Entry 4BOO (electron microscopy, 42.00 A resolution (very low resolution: no residue pairs are listed; an interface is given only as per-side residue counts)); this record covers chains A and E of the 5 polymer chains in the assembly.

== Chain A ==
Molecule: Acetylcholine receptor subunit alpha
Organism: Torpedo marmorata
Reference sequence: P02711 (ACHA_TORMA); residues -23 to 437 here correspond to UniProt positions 1-461 (UniProt number = residue number + 24)
Amino-acid sequence (461 residues; row label = number of the first residue in the row; numbers below 1 keep their minus sign (Met-23 is residue -23)):
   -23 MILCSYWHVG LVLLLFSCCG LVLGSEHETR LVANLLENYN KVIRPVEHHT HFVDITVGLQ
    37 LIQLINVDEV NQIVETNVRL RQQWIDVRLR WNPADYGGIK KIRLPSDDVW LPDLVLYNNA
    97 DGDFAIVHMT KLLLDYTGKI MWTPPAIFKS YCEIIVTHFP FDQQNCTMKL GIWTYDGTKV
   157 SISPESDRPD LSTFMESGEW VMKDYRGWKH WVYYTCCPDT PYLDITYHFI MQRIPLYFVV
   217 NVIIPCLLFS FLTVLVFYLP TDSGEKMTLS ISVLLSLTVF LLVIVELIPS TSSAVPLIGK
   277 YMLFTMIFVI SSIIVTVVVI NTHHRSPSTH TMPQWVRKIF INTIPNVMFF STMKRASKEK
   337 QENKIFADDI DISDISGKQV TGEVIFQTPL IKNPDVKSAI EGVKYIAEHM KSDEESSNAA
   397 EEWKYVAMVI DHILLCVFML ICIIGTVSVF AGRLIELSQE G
Not modelled in the structure: -23 to 0, 307-373
Curated features (UniProtKB/Swiss-Prot):
  - glycosylation: Asn141 (N-linked (GlcNAc...) asparagine)
Disulfides: Cys128-Cys142, Cys192-Cys193

== Chain E ==
Molecule: Acetylcholine receptor gamma subunit
Organism: Torpedo marmorata
Reference sequence: Q6S3H9 (Q6S3H9_TORMA); residues -16 to 488 here correspond to UniProt positions 1-505 (UniProt number = residue number + 17)
Amino-acid sequence (505 residues; row label = number of the first residue in the row; numbers below 1 keep their minus sign (Met-16 is residue -16)):
   -16 MVLTLLLIIC LALEVRSNEE GRLIEKLLGD YDKRIKPAKT LDHVIDVTLK LTLTNLISLN
    44 EKEEALTTNV WIEIQWNDYR LSWNTSEYEG IDLVRIPSEL LWLPDVVLEN NVDGQFEVAY
   104 YANVLVYNDG SMYWLPPAIY RSTCPIAVTY FPFDWQNCSL VFRSQTYNAH EVNLQLSAEE
   164 GEVVEWIHID PEDFTENGEW TIRHRPAKKN YNWQLTKDDI DFQEIIFFLI IQRKPLFYII
   224 NIIAPCVLIS SLVVLVYFLP AQAGGQKCTL SISVLLAQTI FLFLIAQKVP ETSLNVPLIG
   284 KYLIFVMFVS LVIVTNCVIV LNVSLRTPNT HSLSEKIKHL FLEFLPKYLG MHLEPSEETP
   344 EKPQPRRRSS FGIMIKAEEY ILKKPRSELM FEEQKDRHGL KRVNKMTSDI DIGTTVDLYK
   404 DLANFAPEIK SCVEACNFIA KSTKEQNDSG SENENWVLIG KVIDKACFWI ALLLFSLGTL
   464 AIFLTGHLNQ VPEFPFPGDP RKYVP
Not modelled in the structure: -16 to 0, 165-171, 315-413, 478-488
Disulfides: Cys127-Cys141

== How chain A and chain E interact ==
At this resolution (42 A) residue pairs are not listed: 36 residues of chain A and 38 of chain E lie at the interface.

== Summary ==
36 residues of chain A and 38 residues of chain E are in contact.
Here chain A is Acetylcholine receptor subunit alpha and chain E is Acetylcholine receptor gamma subunit, both
from Torpedo marmorata. Entry 4BOO (The structure and super-organization of acetylcholine receptor-rapsyn
complexes class C) was determined by electron microscopy, deposited together with 4BOG, 4BOI, 4BON, 4BOR and
4BOT.
